7Y5B - chains C and G of the 20 polymer chains in the assembly; structure by electron microscopy, 4.40 A resolution (low resolution: residue-level contacts below are approximate; hydrogen-bond / salt-bridge calls are withheld).

== Chain C ==
Molecule: ATP synthase subunit alpha
From: Mycolicibacterium smegmatis
Notes: EC 7.1.2.2
UniProtKB: A0R202 (ATPA_MYCS2); residues 1-548 here = UniProt positions 1-548
Amino-acid sequence (548 residues; each row starts with the number of its first residue; X marks 22 residues of unknown identity (built as UNK)):
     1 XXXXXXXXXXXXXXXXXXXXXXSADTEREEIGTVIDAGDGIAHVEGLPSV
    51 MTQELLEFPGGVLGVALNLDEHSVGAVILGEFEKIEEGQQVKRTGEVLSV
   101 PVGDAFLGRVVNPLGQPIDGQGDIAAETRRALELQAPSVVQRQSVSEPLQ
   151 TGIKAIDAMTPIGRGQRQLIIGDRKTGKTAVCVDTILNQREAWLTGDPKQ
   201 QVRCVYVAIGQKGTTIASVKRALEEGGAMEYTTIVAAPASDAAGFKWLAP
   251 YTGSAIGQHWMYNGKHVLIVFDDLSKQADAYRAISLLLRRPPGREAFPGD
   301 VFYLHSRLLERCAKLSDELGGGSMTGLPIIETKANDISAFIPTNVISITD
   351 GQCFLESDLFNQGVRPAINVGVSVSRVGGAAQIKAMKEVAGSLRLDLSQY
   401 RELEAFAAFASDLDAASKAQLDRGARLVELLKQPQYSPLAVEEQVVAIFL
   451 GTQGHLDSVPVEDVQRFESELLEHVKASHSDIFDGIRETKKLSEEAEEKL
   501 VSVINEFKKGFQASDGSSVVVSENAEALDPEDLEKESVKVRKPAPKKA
Unresolved in the structure: 1-11, 23-28, 517-530, 546-548
Construct notes: conflict UNK_1 (Met in A0R202), UNK_2 (Ala in A0R202), UNK_3 (Glu in A0R202), 19 further conflict positions vs the reference (A0R202) not listed
Swiss-Prot annotation at these positions:
  - binding site (ATP): G172 to T179
  - site: S373 (Required for activity)
What the authors report for this chain:
  - conformationally variable residues (order/disorder transition): E531 to P545

== Chain G ==
Molecule: ATP synthase gamma chain
From: Mycolicibacterium smegmatis
UniProtKB: A0R201 (ATPG_MYCS2); numbering as in UniProt (aligned over 1-307)
Amino-acid sequence (307 residues; numbered 1 to 307; the number before each row is that of its first residue):
     1 MAATLRELRGRIRSAGSIKKITKAQELIATSRIAKAQARVEAARPYAAEI
    51 TNMLTELAGASALDHPLLVERKQPKRAGVLVVSSDRGLCGAYNANVLRRA
   101 EELFSLLRDEGKDPVLYVVGRKALGYFSFRQRTVVESWTGFSERPTYENA
   151 REIADTLVNAFMAGADDEGDDAGADGILGVDELHIVFTEFRSMLSQTAVA
   201 RRAAPMEVEYVGEVETGPRTLYSFEPDPETLFDALLPRYIATRVYAALLE
   251 AAASESASRRRAMKSATDNADDLIKALTLAANRERQAQITQEISEIVGGA
   301 NALAGSK
Unresolved in the structure: 1-3, 214-221, 304-307

== How chain C and chain G interact ==
Contacting residue pairs (35):
  G293(C) - E295(G)
  D532(C) - E102(G)
  L533(C) - H184(G)
  L533(C) - A200(G)
  L533(C) - R201(G)
  L533(C) - R202(G)
  E534(C) - R201(G)
  E534(C) - R202(G)
  K535(C) - R202(G)
  K535(C) - E207(G)
  E536(C) - R202(G)
  E536(C) - A203(G)
  E536(C) - E207(G)
  E536(C) - Y239(G)
  E536(C) - R243(G)
  S537(C) - E207(G)
  S537(C) - V208(G)
  S537(C) - E209(G)
  V538(C) - E207(G)
  V538(C) - V208(G)
  V538(C) - E209(G)
  K539(C) - T55(G)
  V540(C) - G59(G)
  V540(C) - E209(G)
  V540(C) - Y210(G)
  V540(C) - V211(G)
  R541(C) - V211(G)
  R541(C) - G212(G)
  R541(C) - E213(G)
  K542(C) - Y210(G)
  K542(C) - G212(G)
  P543(C) - G212(G)
  P543(C) - E213(G)
  A544(C) - Y210(G)
  P545(C) - Y210(G)
Interface residues without a listed pair, chain C (17 interface residues in all): P292, R294
Interface residues without a listed pair, chain G (24 interface residues in all): L54, L106, P205, M206, G299, A302

== In short ==
The interface between chain C and chain G involves 17 residues on one side and 24 on the other. From UniProt:
8 ATP-binding residues on chain C. The paper reports conformational variability at E531(C).
Here chain C is ATP synthase subunit alpha and chain G is ATP synthase gamma chain, both from
Mycolicibacterium smegmatis. Entry 7Y5B (Cryo-EM structure of F-ATP synthase from Mycolicibacterium smegmatis
(rotational state 1)) was determined by electron microscopy, deposited together with 7Y5A, 7Y5C and 7Y5D.
